Entry 5IP7 (X-ray diffraction, 3.52 A resolution); this record covers chains C and J of the 13 polymer chains in the assembly.

== Chain C ==
Name: DNA-directed RNA polymerase II subunit RPB3
Organism: Saccharomyces cerevisiae
Reference sequence: P16370 (RPB3_YEAST); residue numbers follow UniProt; this construct covers 3-268
Sequence (266 residues; numbered 3 to 268; the number before each row is that of its first residue):
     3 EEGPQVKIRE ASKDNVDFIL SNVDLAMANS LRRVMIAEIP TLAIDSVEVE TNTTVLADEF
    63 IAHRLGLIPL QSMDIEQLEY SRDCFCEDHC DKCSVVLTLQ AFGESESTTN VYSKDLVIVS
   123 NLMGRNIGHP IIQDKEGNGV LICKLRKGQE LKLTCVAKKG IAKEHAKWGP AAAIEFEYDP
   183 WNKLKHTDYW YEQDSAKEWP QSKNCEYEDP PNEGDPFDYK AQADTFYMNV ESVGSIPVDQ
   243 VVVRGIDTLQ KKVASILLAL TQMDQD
Bound ions: Zn2+: C86, C88, C92, C95
Swiss-Prot annotation at these positions:
  - binding site (Zn(2+)): C86, C88, C92, C95

== Chain J ==
Name: DNA-directed RNA polymerases I, II, and III subunit RPABC5
Organism: Saccharomyces cerevisiae
Reference sequence: P22139 (RPAB5_YEAST); numbering as in UniProt (aligned over 1-65)
Sequence (65 residues; row label = number of the first residue in the row):
     1 MIVPVRCFSC GKVVGDKWES YLNLLQEDEL DEGTALSRLG LKRYCCRRMI LTHVDLIEKF
    61 LRYNP
Bound ions: Zn2+: C7, C10, C45, C46
Swiss-Prot annotation at these positions:
  - binding site (Zn(2+)): C7, C10, C45, C46
  - cross-link: K59 (Glycyl lysine isopeptide (Lys-Gly) (interchain with G-Cter in ubiquitin))

== How chain C and chain J interact ==
Residue-residue contacts (46):
  V57(C) - I57(J)  hydrophobic
  V57(C) - F60(J)
  V57(C) - L61(J)
  L58(C) - I57(J)  hydrophobic
  F62(C) - M1(J)  hydrophobic
  F62(C) - I2(J)  hydrophobic
  R66(C) - I2(J)  hydrogen bond (side chain-backbone)
  R66(C) - V3(J)  hydrogen bond (side chain-backbone)
  R66(C) - P4(J)
  R66(C) - V5(J)
  L69(C) - V5(J)
  L69(C) - R6(J)  hydrogen bond (backbone-side chain)
  P71(C) - R6(J)
  T110(C) - L61(J)
  N112(C) - E19(J)
  Y114(C) - E19(J)  hydrogen bond
  D136(C) - D16(J)
  G141(C) - D16(J)
  V142(C) - V5(J)  hydrophobic
  V142(C) - V13(J)  hydrophobic
  V142(C) - G15(J)
  L143(C) - G15(J)
  C145(C) - I2(J)  hydrophobic
  K146(C) - D55(J)  salt bridge
  K146(C) - I57(J)
  K146(C) - E58(J)
  K146(C) - L61(J)
  L147(C) - L61(J)
  R148(C) - L61(J)  hydrogen bond (side chain-backbone)
  R148(C) - R62(J)  hydrogen bond (side chain-backbone)
  R148(C) - Y63(J)
  R148(C) - N64(J)
  K149(C) - N64(J)  hydrogen bond
  Q151(C) - L61(J)
  Q151(C) - P65(J)
  G171(C) - R6(J)  hydrogen bond (backbone-side chain)
  A174(C) - C10(J)
  A174(C) - R43(J)
  A175(C) - C10(J)
  A175(C) - R43(J)
  E233(C) - K12(J)  salt bridge
  E233(C) - K42(J)
  E233(C) - R43(J)  salt bridge
  V235(C) - R6(J)
  V235(C) - G11(J)
  V235(C) - V13(J)
Also at the interface, not in a pair above, chain C (31 interface residues in all): N17, I70, Q135, I144, G150, K169, A173
Also at the interface, not in a pair above, chain J (25 interface residues in all): W18

== Summary ==
The interface between chain C and chain J involves 31 residues on one side and 25 on the other; the contacts
include 8 hydrogen bonds and 3 salt bridges. Polar contacts include K146(C)-D55(J), E233(C)-K12(J) and
E233(C)-R43(J).
Chain C is DNA-directed RNA polymerase II subunit RPB3 and chain J is DNA-directed RNA polymerases I, II, and
III subunit RPABC5, both from Saccharomyces cerevisiae; the structure, Structure of RNA Polymerase II-Tfg1
peptide complex, was determined by X-ray diffraction (same publication as 5FYW, 5FZ5 and 5IP9).
